6MB3 - chains E and A of the 19 polymer chains in the assembly; structure by electron microscopy, 3.37 A resolution.

Chain E:
Molecule: Plasmodium falciparum recombinant shortened CSP
From: Plasmodium falciparum
Chain sequence (278 residues; row label = number of the first residue in the row):
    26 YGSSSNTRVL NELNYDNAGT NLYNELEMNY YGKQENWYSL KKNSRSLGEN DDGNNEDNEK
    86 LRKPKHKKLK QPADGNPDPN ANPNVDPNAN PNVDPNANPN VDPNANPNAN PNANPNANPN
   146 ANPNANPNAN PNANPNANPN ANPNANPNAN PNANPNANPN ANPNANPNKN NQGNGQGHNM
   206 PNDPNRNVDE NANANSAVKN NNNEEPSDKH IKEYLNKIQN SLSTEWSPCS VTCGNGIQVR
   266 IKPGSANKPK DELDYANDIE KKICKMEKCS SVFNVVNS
Unresolved in the structure: 26-102, 193-303

Chain A:
Molecule: Fab311 heavy chain
From: Homo sapiens
Reference sequence: P0DOX5 (IGG1_HUMAN); residues 103-217 here correspond to UniProt positions 109-223 (UniProt number = residue number + 6)
Chain sequence (225 residues; each row starts with the number of its first residue; a row labelled like 82A-82C holds insertion residues (82A, then the next letters in order)):
     1 EVQLVESGGG VVPPGRSLRL SCATSGFTFS NYGMHWVRQA PGKGLEWVAI IW
   52A Y
    53 DGSRNFYAAS VEGRFTISRD NSKNTLYLQM
82A-82C NSL
    83 RVEDTAVYYC ARAAYYDT
100A-100D SGYG
   101 DYWGQGTLVT VSSASTKGPS VFPLAPSSKS TSGGTAALGC LVKDYFPEPV TVSWNSGALT
   161 SGVHTFPAVL QSSGLYSLSS VVTVPSSSLG TQTYICNVNH KPSNTKVDKK VEPKSCD
Unresolved in the structure: 1, 114-217
Disulfide bonds: Cys22-Cys92

Interface between chain E and chain A:
Pairs across the interface (19; chain E residue first):
  Ala158(E) - Arg56(A)
  Ala158(E) - Phe58(A)  hydrophobic
  Pro160(E) - Phe58(A)  hydrophobic
  Asn161(E) - Thr100(A)  hydrogen bond (side chain-backbone)
  Asn161(E) - Ser100A(A)
  Ala162(E) - Trp52(A)
  Asn163(E) - Tyr97(A)
  Pro164(E) - Gly33(A)
  Pro164(E) - Trp52(A)
  Pro164(E) - Tyr52A(A)  hydrogen bond (backbone-backbone)
  Pro164(E) - Ala95(A)  hydrophobic
  Asn165(E) - Asn31(A)
  Asn165(E) - Tyr32(A)
  Asn165(E) - Gly33(A)  hydrogen bond (side chain-backbone)
  Asn165(E) - Tyr52A(A)
  Asn165(E) - Ala95(A)  hydrogen bond (side chain-backbone)
  Asn165(E) - Ala96(A)
  Ala166(E) - Asn31(A)  hydrogen bond (backbone-backbone)
  Ala166(E) - Tyr52A(A)
Other interface residues (no listed pair), chain E (9 interface residues in all): Asn159
Other interface residues (no listed pair), chain A (14 interface residues in all): Ile50, Gly100B
The authors on this interface:
  - epitope / paratope residues, chain A: Asn31(A), Trp52(A)

Summary:
Chain E and chain A form an interface of 9 and 14 residues respectively, with 5 hydrogen bonds. Among the
polar pairs are Asn161(E)-Thr100(A), Asn165(E)-Gly33(A) and Asn165(E)-Ala95(A). From the paper:
epitope/paratope residues Asn31(A) and Trp52(A).
Chain E is Plasmodium falciparum recombinant shortened CSP (Plasmodium falciparum) and chain A is Fab311 heavy
chain (Homo sapiens); the structure, Cryo-EM structure of the circumsporozoite protein of Plasmodium
falciparum with a vaccine-elicited antibody reveals maturation of ..., was determined by electron microscopy
together with 6MHG from the same study.
